PDB entry 8GXW | electron microscopy, 2.70 A resolution | chains B and E of the 12 polymer chains in the assembly

# Chain B
Molecule: V-type ATP synthase alpha chain
From: Thermus thermophilus HB8
Notes: EC 7.1.2.2
UniProtKB: Q56403 (VATA_THET8); residues 1-578 here = UniProt positions 1-578
Chain sequence (578 residues; row label = number of the first residue in the row):
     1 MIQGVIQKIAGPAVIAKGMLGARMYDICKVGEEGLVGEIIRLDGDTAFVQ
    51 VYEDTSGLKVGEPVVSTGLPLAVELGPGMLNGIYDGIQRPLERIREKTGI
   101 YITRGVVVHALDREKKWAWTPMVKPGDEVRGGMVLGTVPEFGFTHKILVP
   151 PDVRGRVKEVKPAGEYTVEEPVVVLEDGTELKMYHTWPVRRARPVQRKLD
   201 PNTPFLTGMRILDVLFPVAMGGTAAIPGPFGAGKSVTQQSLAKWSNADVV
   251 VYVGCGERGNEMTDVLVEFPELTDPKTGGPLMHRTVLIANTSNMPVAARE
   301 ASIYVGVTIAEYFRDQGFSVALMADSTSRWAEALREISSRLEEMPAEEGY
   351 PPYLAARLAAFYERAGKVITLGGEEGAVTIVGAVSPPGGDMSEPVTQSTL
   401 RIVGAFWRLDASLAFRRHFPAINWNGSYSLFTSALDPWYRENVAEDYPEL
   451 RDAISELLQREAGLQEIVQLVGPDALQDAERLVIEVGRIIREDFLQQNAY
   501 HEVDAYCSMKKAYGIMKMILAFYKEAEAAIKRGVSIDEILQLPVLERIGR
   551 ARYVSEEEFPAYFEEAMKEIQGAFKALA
Construct notes: conflict Ala-232 (Ser in Q56403), Ser-235 (Thr in Q56403)
Ligand contacts: ATP (adenosine-5'-triphosphate): Gly-228, Pro-229, Phe-230, Gly-231, Ala-232, Gly-233, Lys-234, Ser-235, Val-236, Glu-261, Phe-419, Pro-420, Gln-497, Asn-498, Ala-499, Tyr-500

# Chain E
Molecule: V-type ATP synthase beta chain
From: Thermus thermophilus HB8
UniProtKB: Q56404 (VATB_THET8); residue numbers follow UniProt; this construct covers 1-478
Chain sequence (478 residues; row label = number of the first residue in the row):
     1 MDLLKKEYTGITYISGPLLFVENAKDLAYGAIVDIKDGTGRVRGGQVIEV
    51 SEEYAVIQVFEETTGLDLATTSVSLVEDVARLGVSKEMLGRRFNGIGKPI
   101 DGLPPITPEKRLPITGLPLNPVARRKPEQFIQTGISTIDVMNTLVRGQKL
   151 PIFSGSGLPANEIAAQIARQATVRPDLSGEGEKEEPFAVVFAAMGITQRE
   201 LSYFIQEFERTGALSRSVLFLNKADDPTIERILTPRMALTVAEYLAFEHD
   251 YHVLVILTDMTNYCEALREIGAAREEIPGRRGYPGYMYTDLATIYERAGV
   301 VEGKKGSVTQIPILSMPDDDRTHPIPDLTGYITEGQIQLSRELHRKGIYP
   351 PIDPLPSLSRLMNNGVGKGKTREDHKQVSDQLYSAYANGVDIRKLVAIIG
   401 EDALTENDRRYLQFADAFERFFINQGQQNRSIEESLQIAWALLSMLPQGE
   451 LKRISKDHIGKYYGQKLEEIWGAPQALD
Disordered / not traced: 1-2, 471-478
Ligand contacts: ATP (adenosine-5'-triphosphate): Gly-330, Tyr-331, Leu-358, Arg-360

# How chain B and chain E interact
Pairs across the interface (47; chain B residue first):
  Gly-21(B) / Asp-67(E)
  Gly-21(B) / Ala-69(E)
  Ala-22(B) / Leu-66(E)
  Ala-22(B) / Asp-67(E)
  Arg-23(B) / Thr-39(E)
  Arg-23(B) / Gly-65(E)
  Arg-23(B) / Leu-66(E)
  Arg-23(B) / Asp-67(E)
  Met-24(B) / Ile-14(E)  hydrophobic
  Met-24(B) / Thr-63(E)
  Met-24(B) / Thr-64(E)
  Met-24(B) / Gly-65(E)  hydrogen bond (backbone-backbone)
  Met-24(B) / Leu-66(E)  hydrogen bond (backbone-backbone)
  Tyr-25(B) / Glu-62(E)  hydrogen bond
  Tyr-25(B) / Thr-63(E)
  Tyr-25(B) / Thr-64(E)
  Arg-41(B) / Tyr-13(E)  hydrogen bond
  Arg-41(B) / Ile-14(E)
  Arg-41(B) / Ser-15(E)
  Leu-42(B) / Tyr-13(E)
  Leu-42(B) / Ile-14(E)  hydrogen bond (backbone-backbone)
  Leu-42(B) / Leu-66(E)
  Leu-42(B) / Asp-67(E)
  Asp-43(B) / Thr-12(E)
  Asp-43(B) / Tyr-13(E)
  Asp-43(B) / Leu-68(E)
  Gly-44(B) / Thr-12(E)  hydrogen bond (backbone-backbone)
  Gly-44(B) / Leu-68(E)
  Lys-198(B) / Gln-198(E)
  Ala-346(B) / Arg-268(E)
  Glu-347(B) / Arg-268(E)  salt bridge
  Pro-352(B) / Ala-272(E)  hydrophobic
  Tyr-353(B) / Glu-269(E)
  Ala-355(B) / Glu-265(E)
  Ala-356(B) / Glu-269(E)
  Ala-359(B) / Ala-224(E)
  Glu-363(B) / Ile-196(E)
  Glu-363(B) / Thr-197(E)
  Glu-363(B) / Ala-224(E)  hydrogen bond (side chain-backbone)
  Glu-363(B) / Asp-225(E)  hydrogen bond (side chain-backbone)
  Ser-392(B) / Asp-318(E)
  Arg-401(B) / Thr-261(E)
  Arg-401(B) / Asn-262(E)  hydrogen bond
  Arg-401(B) / Ser-315(E)  hydrogen bond
  Ile-402(B) / Thr-197(E)
  Leu-430(B) / Arg-199(E)
  Phe-431(B) / Arg-199(E)
Interface residues without a listed pair, chain B (28 interface residues in all): Leu-20, Ile-40, Pro-70, Pro-201, Met-344
Interface residues without a listed pair, chain E (29 interface residues in all): Lys-223, Asp-259

# In short
The interface between chain B and chain E involves 28 residues on one side and 29 on the other; the contacts
include 10 hydrogen bonds and 1 salt bridge. Polar pairs include Glu-347(B)/Arg-268(E), Tyr-25(B)/Glu-62(E)
and Arg-41(B)/Tyr-13(E). Bound to chain B: ATP. Chain E binds ATP.
Chain B is V-type ATP synthase alpha chain and chain E is V-type ATP synthase beta chain, both from Thermus
thermophilus HB8; the structure, 2 ATP-bound V1EG of V/A-ATPase from Thermus thermophilus, was determined by
electron microscopy, deposited together with 8GXU, 8GXX, 8GXY and 8GXZ.
